Entry 3SJA (X-ray diffraction, 3.00 A resolution); this record covers chains A and D of the 4 polymer chains in the assembly.

== Chain A ==
Protein: ATPase GET3
From: Saccharomyces cerevisiae
Notes: EC 3.6.-.-
Reference sequence: Q12154 (GET3_YEAST); residues 1-354 here = UniProt positions 1-354
Chain sequence (362 residues; numbered 1 to 362; the number before each row is that of its first residue):
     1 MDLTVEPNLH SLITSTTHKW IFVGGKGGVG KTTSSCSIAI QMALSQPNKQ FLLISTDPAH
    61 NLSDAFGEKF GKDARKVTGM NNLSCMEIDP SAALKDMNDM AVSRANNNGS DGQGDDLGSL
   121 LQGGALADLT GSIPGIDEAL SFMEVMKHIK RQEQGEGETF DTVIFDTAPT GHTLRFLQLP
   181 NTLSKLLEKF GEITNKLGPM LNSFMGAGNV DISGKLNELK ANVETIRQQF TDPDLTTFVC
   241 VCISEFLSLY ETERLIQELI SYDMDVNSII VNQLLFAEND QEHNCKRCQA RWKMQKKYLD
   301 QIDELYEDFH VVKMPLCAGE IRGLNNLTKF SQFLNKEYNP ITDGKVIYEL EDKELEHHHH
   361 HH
Disordered / not traced: 1-4, 105-116, 355-362
Construct notes: expression tag (355-362)
UniProt features mapped onto this chain:
  - active site: Asp-57
  - binding site (ATP): Lys-26 to Thr-33, Glu-245, Asn-272, Pro-315 to Arg-322
  - binding site (Zn(2+)): Cys-285, Cys-288
  - mutagenesis: Gly-30 (G30R: Abolishes ATPase activity, leading to secretion of resident ER proteins), Asp-57 (D57N: Abolishes ATP hydrolysis), Cys-285 (C285S: Prevents dimerization; when associated with S-288), Cys-288 (C288S: Prevents dimerization; when associated with S-285)
Metal / ion sites: Zn2+: Cys-285, Cys-288 (shared with 2 residues of chain B)

== Chain D ==
Protein: Golgi to ER traffic protein 1
From: Saccharomyces cerevisiae
Notes: fragment: Get1 cytosolic domain from residue 36 to 93
Reference sequence: P53192 (GET1_YEAST); residue numbers follow UniProt; this construct covers 36-93
Chain sequence (65 residues; each row starts with the number of its first residue):
    35 MNELSKKYLA KVKERHELKE FNNSISAQDN YAKWTKNNRK LDSLDKEINN LKDEIQSENH
    95 HHHHH
Disordered / not traced: 96-99
Construct notes: expression tag (35, 94-99)

== Interface between chain A and chain D ==
Pairs across the interface (23; chain A residue first):
  Phe-246(A) with Ala-61(D), hydrophobic; Gln-62(D); Tyr-65(D), hydrophobic
  Leu-249(A) with Tyr-65(D), hydrogen bond (backbone-side chain)
  Tyr-250(A) with Tyr-65(D); Trp-68(D), hydrophobic
  Glu-253(A) with Tyr-65(D); Thr-69(D); Arg-73(D), salt bridge
  Gln-257(A) with Arg-73(D)
  Lys-297(A) with Gln-62(D)
  Tyr-298(A) with Gln-62(D), hydrogen bond
  Gln-301(A) with Asn-64(D); Tyr-65(D), hydrogen bond (side chain-backbone); Ala-66(D), hydrogen bond (side chain-backbone)
  Glu-304(A) with Ala-66(D); Lys-70(D), hydrogen bond (backbone-side chain)
  Leu-305(A) with Tyr-65(D), hydrophobic; Ala-66(D); Thr-69(D); Lys-70(D); Arg-73(D)
  Tyr-306(A) with Arg-73(D)
Also at the interface, not in a pair above, chain D (11 interface residues in all): Asp-63, Lys-67

== In short ==
Chain A and chain D each contribute 11 residues to their interface, with 5 hydrogen bonds and 1 salt bridge.
Polar pairs include Glu-253(A)/Arg-73(D), Leu-249(A)/Tyr-65(D) and Tyr-298(A)/Gln-62(D).
Chain A is ATPase GET3 and chain D is Golgi to ER traffic protein 1, both from Saccharomyces cerevisiae; the
structure, Crystal structure of S. cerevisiae Get3 in the open state in complex with Get1 cytosolic domain,
was determined by X-ray diffraction (same publication as 3SJD, 3SJB and 3SJC).
